Entry 5MM3 (X-ray diffraction, 2.10 A resolution); this record covers chain A.

[Chain A]
Name: Sugar ABC transporter substrate-binding protein, Magnetosome protein MamC
From: Methanosarcina mazei
Reference sequence: chimeric construct of A0A0F8QGU4, A0A0U5I168: residues 0-354 from A0A0F8QGU4 (A0A0F8QGU4_METMZ) positions 1-355 (UniProt number = residue number + 1); residues 355-375 from A0A0U5I168 positions 58-78 (UniProt number = residue number - 297); residues 376-391 from A0A0F8QGU4 (A0A0F8QGU4_METMZ) positions 356-371 (UniProt number = residue number - 20)
Amino-acid sequence (412 residues; row label = number of the first residue in the row; numbers below 1 keep their minus sign (Met-20 is residue -20)):
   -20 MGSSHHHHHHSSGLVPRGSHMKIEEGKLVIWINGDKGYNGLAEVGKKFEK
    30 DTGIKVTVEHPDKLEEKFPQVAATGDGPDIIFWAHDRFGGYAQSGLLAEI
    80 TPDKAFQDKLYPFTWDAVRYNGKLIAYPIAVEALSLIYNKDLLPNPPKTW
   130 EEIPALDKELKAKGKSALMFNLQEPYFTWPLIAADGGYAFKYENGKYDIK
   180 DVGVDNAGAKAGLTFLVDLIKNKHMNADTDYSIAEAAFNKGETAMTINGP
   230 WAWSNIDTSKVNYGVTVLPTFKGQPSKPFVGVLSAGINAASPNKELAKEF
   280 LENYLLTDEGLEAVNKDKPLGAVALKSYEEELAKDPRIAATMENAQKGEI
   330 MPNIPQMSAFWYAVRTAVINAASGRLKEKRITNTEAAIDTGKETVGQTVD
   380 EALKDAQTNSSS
Disordered / not traced: -20 to 0, 372-391
Sequence notes: initiating methionine (-20); expression tag (-19 to -1); cloning artifact (2)
From the paper describing this entry:
  - conformationally variable residues (order/disorder transition): Gln376 to Ser391

[Overview]
The paper reports conformational variability at Gln376.
Chain A is Sugar ABC transporter substrate-binding protein, Magnetosome protein MamC (Methanosarcina mazei);
the structure, Unstructured MamC magnetite-binding protein located between two helices, was determined by
X-ray diffraction together with 6EQZ from the same study.
